4FNH - chains A and B; structure by X-ray diffraction, 1.90 A resolution.

[Chain A (and B)]
Protein: Heme-degrading monooxygenase isdI
Source organism: Staphylococcus aureus subsp. aureus
Notes: EC 1.14.99.3; chain B of this document is another copy of the same molecule, construct and numbering; everything in this record applies to it too
UniProt: Q7A827 (ISDI_STAAN); residues 1-108 here = UniProt positions 1-108
Amino-acid sequence (110 residues; row label = number of the first residue in the row; numbers below 1 keep their minus sign (Ala-1 is residue -1)):
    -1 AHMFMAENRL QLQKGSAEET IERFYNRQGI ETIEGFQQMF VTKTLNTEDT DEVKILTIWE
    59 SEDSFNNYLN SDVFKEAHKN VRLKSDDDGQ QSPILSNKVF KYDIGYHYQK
Sequence notes: expression tag (-1 to 0); engineered mutation Tyr66 (Trp in Q7A827)
Ion coordination: heme Fe near His76 (its only coordinating residue here)
Residues lining bound ligands: heme (HEM): Asn6, Leu8, Thr18, Arg21, Phe22, Asn24, Arg25, Gln26, Gly27, Ile28, Met37, Ile53, Thr55, Phe63, Tyr66, Leu67, Phe72, Ala75, His76, Val79, Leu81, Ile92, Asn95, Val97
Swiss-Prot annotation at these positions:
  - binding site (Fe cation): Asn6
  - binding site (heme): Arg21 to Ile28, His76
From the paper describing this entry:
  - mutagenesis - W66Y: decreased catalytic activity on heme
  - mutagenesis - W66Y: unchanged binding to heme
  - heme coordination: His76
  - binding site for heme: Tyr66
  - conformationally variable residues (side-chain flip): Asn6, Arg25, Ile53
  - contacts within the chain: Asn6-Asn95 (hydrogen bond)

[Interface between chain A and chain B]
Contacting residue pairs (78; chain A residue first):
  Phe2(A) - Leu43(B)  hydrophobic
  Met3(A) - Leu54(B)  hydrophobic
  Arg7(A) - Arg7(B)
  Ile19(A) - Gly103(B)
  Ile19(A) - Tyr104(B)
  Phe22(A) - Tyr104(B)
  Tyr23(A) - Gly103(B)
  Tyr23(A) - Tyr104(B)  hydrophobic
  Arg25(A) - Tyr104(B)  hydrogen bond
  Arg25(A) - Tyr106(B)
  Glu29(A) - Tyr106(B)
  Glu29(A) - Lys108(B)  hydrogen bond (backbone-side chain)
  Phe34(A) - Tyr106(B)  hydrophobic
  Gln35(A) - Gln107(B)
  Gln35(A) - Lys108(B)  hydrogen bond (backbone-backbone)
  Gln36(A) - Gln36(B)  hydrogen bond
  Gln36(A) - Phe38(B)
  Gln36(A) - His105(B)  hydrogen bond
  Gln36(A) - Tyr106(B)
  Gln36(A) - Gln107(B)
  Met37(A) - His105(B)
  Met37(A) - Tyr106(B)  hydrogen bond (backbone-backbone)
  Phe38(A) - Gln36(B)
  Phe38(A) - Phe38(B)  hydrophobic
  Phe38(A) - Tyr104(B)
  Phe38(A) - His105(B)
  Val39(A) - Ile102(B)
  Val39(A) - Gly103(B)  hydrogen bond (backbone-backbone)
  Val39(A) - Tyr104(B)  hydrogen bond (backbone-backbone)
  Thr40(A) - Tyr100(B)
  Thr40(A) - Asp101(B)
  Lys41(A) - Tyr100(B)
  Lys41(A) - Asp101(B)  hydrogen bond (backbone-backbone)
  Thr42(A) - Lys99(B)
  Thr42(A) - Tyr100(B)
  Leu43(A) - Phe2(B)  hydrophobic
  Leu43(A) - Lys99(B)  hydrogen bond (backbone-backbone)
  Leu43(A) - Tyr100(B)
  Leu43(A) - Asp101(B)
  Lys52(A) - Arg7(B)
  Lys52(A) - Tyr100(B)  hydrogen bond
  Leu54(A) - Met3(B)  hydrophobic
  Lys99(A) - Thr42(B)
  Lys99(A) - Leu43(B)  hydrogen bond (backbone-backbone)
  Tyr100(A) - Thr40(B)
  Tyr100(A) - Lys41(B)
  Tyr100(A) - Thr42(B)
  Tyr100(A) - Leu43(B)
  Tyr100(A) - Lys52(B)  hydrogen bond
  Asp101(A) - Thr40(B)
  Asp101(A) - Lys41(B)  hydrogen bond (backbone-backbone)
  Asp101(A) - Leu43(B)
  Ile102(A) - Phe38(B)  hydrophobic
  Ile102(A) - Val39(B)
  Ile102(A) - Thr40(B)
  Gly103(A) - Ile19(B)
  Gly103(A) - Tyr23(B)
  Gly103(A) - Val39(B)  hydrogen bond (backbone-backbone)
  Tyr104(A) - Phe22(B)
  Tyr104(A) - Tyr23(B)
  Tyr104(A) - Arg25(B)
  Tyr104(A) - Phe38(B)
  Tyr104(A) - Val39(B)  hydrogen bond (backbone-backbone)
  His105(A) - Gln36(B)
  His105(A) - Met37(B)  hydrogen bond (side chain-backbone)
  His105(A) - Phe38(B)
  Tyr106(A) - Arg25(B)
  Tyr106(A) - Glu29(B)
  Tyr106(A) - Phe34(B)  hydrophobic
  Tyr106(A) - Gln36(B)
  Tyr106(A) - Met37(B)  hydrogen bond (backbone-backbone)
  Gln107(A) - Gln35(B)
  Gln107(A) - Gln36(B)
  Gln107(A) - Gln107(B)  hydrogen bond
  Lys108(A) - Glu29(B)
  Lys108(A) - Ile31(B)  hydrogen bond (side chain-backbone)
  Lys108(A) - Phe34(B)
  Lys108(A) - Gln35(B)  hydrogen bond (backbone-backbone)
Interface residues without a listed pair, chain A (36 interface residues in all): Met1, Glu5, Ile28, Ile31, Ile56, Glu60
Interface residues without a listed pair, chain B (37 interface residues in all): Met1, Glu5, Ile28, Gly33, Ile56, Glu60

[Overview]
36 residues of chain A and 37 residues of chain B are in contact; the contacts include 21 hydrogen bonds.
Polar contacts include Arg25(A)-Tyr104(B), Glu29(A)-Lys108(B) and Gln36(A)-Gln36(B). Chain A binds heme. The
paper reports a binding site for heme at Tyr66(A); W66Y of chain A reduces catalytic activity on heme.
Chain A and chain B are both Heme-degrading monooxygenase isdI (Staphylococcus aureus subsp. aureus); the
structure, Crystal structure of IsdI-W66Y in complex with heme, was determined by X-ray diffraction together
with 4FNI from the same study.
